Entry 8IXF (electron microscopy, 4.40 A resolution (low resolution: residue-level contacts below are approximate; hydrogen-bond / salt-bridge calls are withheld)); this record covers chains I and Y of the 27 polymer chains in the assembly.

Chain I:
Protein: Tubulin alpha-4A chain
Source organism: Mus musculus
Notes: EC 3.6.5.-
Reference sequence: P68368 (TBA4A_MOUSE); the construct has insertions or renumbered stretches relative to UniProt, so the offset changes along the chain: 1-42 = UniProt 1-42; 49-454 = UniProt 43-448
Chain sequence (454 residues; numbered 1 to 454; the number before each row is that of its first residue):
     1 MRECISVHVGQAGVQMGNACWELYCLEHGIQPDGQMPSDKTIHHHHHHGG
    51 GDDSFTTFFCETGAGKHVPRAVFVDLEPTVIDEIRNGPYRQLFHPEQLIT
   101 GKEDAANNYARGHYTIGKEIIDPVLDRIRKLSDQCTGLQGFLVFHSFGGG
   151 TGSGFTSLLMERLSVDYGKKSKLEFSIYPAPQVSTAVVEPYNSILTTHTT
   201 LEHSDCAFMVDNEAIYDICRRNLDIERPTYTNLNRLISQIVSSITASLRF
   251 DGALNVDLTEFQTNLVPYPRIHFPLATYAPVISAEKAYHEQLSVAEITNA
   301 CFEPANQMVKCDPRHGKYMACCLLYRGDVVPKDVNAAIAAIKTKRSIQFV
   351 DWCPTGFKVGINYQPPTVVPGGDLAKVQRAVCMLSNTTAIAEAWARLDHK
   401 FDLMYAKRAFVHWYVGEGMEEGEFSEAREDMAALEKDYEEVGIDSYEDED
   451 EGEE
Not modelled in the structure: 1, 37-51, 444-454
Construct notes: insertion (43-48)
Swiss-Prot annotation at these positions:
  - motif: Met1 to Cys4 (MREC motif)
  - active site: Glu260
  - binding site (GTP): Gln11, Glu77, Ser146, Gly150, Thr151, Thr185, Asn212, Asn234
  - binding site (Mg(2+)): Glu77
  - modified residue: Lys40 (N6-acetyllysine), Ser54 (Phosphoserine), Tyr89 (3'-nitrotyrosine), Tyr438 (Phosphotyrosine), Ser445 (Phosphoserine)

Chain Y:
Protein: Kinesin-1 heavy chain
Source organism: Homo sapiens
Reference sequence: P33176 (KINH_HUMAN); residues 1-349 here = UniProt positions 1-349
Chain sequence (372 residues; numbered -22 to 349; the number before each row is that of its first residue; numbers below 1 keep their minus sign (Met-22 is residue -22)):
   -22 MGSSHHHHHHSSGLVPRGSHMASMADLAECNIKVMCRFRPLNESEVNRGD
    28 KYIAKFQGEDTVVIASKPYAFDRVFQSSTSQEQVYNDCAKKIVKDVLEGY
    78 NGTIFAYGQTSSGKTHTMEGKLHDPEGMGIIPRIVQDIFNYIYSMDENLE
   128 FHIKVSYFEIYLDKIRDLLDVSKTNLSVHEDKNRVPYVKGCTERFVCSPD
   178 EVMDTIDEGKSNRHVAVTNMNEHSSRSHSIFLINVKQENTQTEQKLSGKL
   228 YLVDLAGSAKVSKTGAEGAVLDEAKNINKSLSALGNVISALAEGSTYVPY
   278 RDSKMTRILQDSLGGNCRTTIVICCSPSSYNESETKSTLLFGQRAKTIKN
   328 TVCVNVELTAEQWKKKYEKEKE
Not modelled in the structure: -22 to 4, 330-349
Construct notes: initiating methionine (-22); expression tag (-21 to 0); conflict Ala236 (Glu in P33176)
Swiss-Prot annotation at these positions:
  - binding site (ATP): Gly85 to Thr92
  - modified residue: Ala2 (N-acetylalanine)
  - cross-link: Lys213 (Glycyl lysine isopeptide (Lys-Gly) (interchain with G-Cter in SUMO2))

How chain I and chain Y interact:
Residue-residue contacts (20):
  Tyr114(I) with Val238(Y)
  Thr115(I) with Lys252(Y)
  Arg408(I) with Asn263(Y); Arg321(Y)
  His412(I) with Lys256(Y)
  Val415(I) with Lys252(Y); Asn255(Y); Lys256(Y); Ser259(Y)
  Gly416(I) with Lys252(Y); Lys256(Y)
  Glu417(I) with Lys252(Y)
  Gly418(I) with Asn255(Y)
  Met419(I) with Val238(Y); Asn255(Y)
  Glu420(I) with Ser235(Y); Ala236(Y); Lys237(Y); Asn255(Y)
  Glu426(I) with Ser310(Y)
Also at the interface, not in a pair above, chain I (13 interface residues in all): Gly422, Ser425
Also at the interface, not in a pair above, chain Y (13 interface residues in all): Leu258, Glu309

Summary:
Chain I and chain Y each contribute 13 residues to their interface. Curated annotation (UniProt) lists
active-site residue Glu260(I), 8 GTP-binding residues and Mg2+-binding residue Glu77(I) on chain I; 8
ATP-binding residues on chain Y.
Chain I is Tubulin alpha-4A chain (Mus musculus) and chain Y is Kinesin-1 heavy chain (Homo sapiens); the
structure, GMPCPP-Alpha4A/Beta2A-microtubule decorated with kinesin non-seam region, was determined by
electron microscopy (same publication as 8IXA, 8IXB, 8IXD, 8IXE and 8IXG).
